PDB entry 4NT6 | X-ray diffraction, 1.84 A resolution | chains A and C of the 3 polymer chains in the assembly

Chain A:
Protein: HLA class I histocompatibility antigen, Cw-8 alpha chain
Organism: Homo sapiens
UniProtKB: P30505 (1C08_HUMAN); residues 2-274 here correspond to UniProt positions 26-298 (UniProt number = residue number + 24)
Amino-acid sequence (274 residues; row label = number of the first residue in the row):
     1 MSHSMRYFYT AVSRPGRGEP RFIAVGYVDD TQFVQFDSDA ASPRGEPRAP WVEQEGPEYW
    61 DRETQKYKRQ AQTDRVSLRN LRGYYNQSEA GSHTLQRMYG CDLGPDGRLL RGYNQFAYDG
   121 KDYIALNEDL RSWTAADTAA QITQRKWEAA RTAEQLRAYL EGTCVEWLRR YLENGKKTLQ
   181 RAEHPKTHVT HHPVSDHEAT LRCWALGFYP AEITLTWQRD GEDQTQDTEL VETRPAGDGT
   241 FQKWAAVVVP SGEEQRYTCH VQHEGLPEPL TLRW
Disulfide bonds: Cys101-Cys164, Cys203-Cys259
Differences from the reference sequence: expression tag (1)
From the paper describing this entry:
  - specificity-determining residues: Ser77, Asn80, Leu95, Phe116

Chain C:
Protein: Matrix protein 1
UniProtKB: D9J353 (D9J353_9INFA); residues 1-9 here correspond to UniProt positions 2-10 (UniProt number = residue number + 1)
Amino-acid sequence (9 residues; numbered 1 to 9; the number before each row is that of its first residue):
     1 GILGFVFTL

How chain A and chain C interact:
Pairs across the interface - 41 pairs, chain A then chain C:
  Met5(A) - Gly1(C)
  Tyr7(A) - Gly1(C)  hydrogen bond (side chain-backbone)
  Tyr7(A) - Ile2(C)  hydrophobic
  Tyr9(A) - Ile2(C)
  Glu63(A) - Gly1(C)
  Glu63(A) - Ile2(C)  hydrogen bond (side chain-backbone)
  Lys66(A) - Gly1(C)
  Lys66(A) - Ile2(C)  hydrogen bond (side chain-backbone)
  Lys66(A) - Gly4(C)
  Tyr67(A) - Ile2(C)
  Gln70(A) - Val6(C)
  Thr73(A) - Val6(C)
  Thr73(A) - Phe7(C)
  Thr73(A) - Thr8(C)
  Val76(A) - Thr8(C)
  Ser77(A) - Thr8(C)
  Ser77(A) - Leu9(C)  hydrogen bond (side chain-backbone)
  Asn80(A) - Thr8(C)
  Asn80(A) - Leu9(C)  hydrogen bond (side chain-backbone)
  Tyr84(A) - Leu9(C)  hydrogen bond (side chain-backbone)
  Leu95(A) - Leu9(C)  hydrophobic
  Arg97(A) - Phe7(C)
  Tyr99(A) - Ile2(C)
  Tyr99(A) - Leu3(C)  hydrogen bond (side chain-backbone)
  Phe116(A) - Leu9(C)  hydrophobic
  Tyr123(A) - Leu9(C)  hydrophobic
  Thr143(A) - Leu9(C)  hydrogen bond (side chain-backbone)
  Lys146(A) - Thr8(C)  hydrogen bond
  Lys146(A) - Leu9(C)  hydrogen bond (side chain-backbone)
  Trp147(A) - Phe7(C)  hydrophobic
  Trp147(A) - Thr8(C)  hydrogen bond (side chain-backbone)
  Trp147(A) - Leu9(C)  hydrophobic
  Thr152(A) - Phe7(C)
  Gln155(A) - Phe5(C)
  Leu156(A) - Leu3(C)  hydrophobic
  Leu156(A) - Phe7(C)  hydrophobic
  Tyr159(A) - Gly1(C)  hydrogen bond (side chain-backbone)
  Tyr159(A) - Ile2(C)
  Tyr159(A) - Leu3(C)
  Trp167(A) - Gly1(C)
  Tyr171(A) - Gly1(C)  hydrogen bond (side chain-backbone)
Other interface residues (no listed pair), chain A (30 interface residues in all): Tyr59, Arg62, Arg69, Leu81
The authors on this interface:
  - pairs named by the authors: Tyr7(A)-Ile2(C), Tyr9(A)-Ile2(C), Glu63(A)-Ile2(C) (hydrogen bond), Lys66(A)-Ile2(C) (hydrogen bond), Tyr67(A)-Ile2(C), Ser77(A)-Leu9(C), Asn80(A)-Leu9(C), Leu81(A)-Leu9(C), Tyr84(A)-Leu9(C), Leu95(A)-Leu9(C), Tyr99(A)-Ile2(C), Phe116(A)-Leu9(C) (hydrophobic contact), Tyr123(A)-Leu9(C), Thr143(A)-Leu9(C), Lys146(A)-Leu9(C), Trp147(A)-Leu9(C), Tyr159(A)-Ile2(C)

Summary:
Chain A and chain C form an interface of 30 and 9 residues respectively; the contacts include 13 hydrogen
bonds. Polar contacts include Tyr7(A)-Gly1(C), Glu63(A)-Ile2(C) and Lys66(A)-Ile2(C). The paper describes
contacts between Tyr7(A) and Ile2(C), Tyr9(A) and Ile2(C) and Tyr67(A) and Ile2(C) among others; hydrogen
bonds between Glu63(A) and Ile2(C) and Lys66(A) and Ile2(C); a hydrophobic contact between Phe116(A) and
Leu9(C). The paper reports specificity determinants Ser77(A), Asn80(A) and Leu95(A) among others.
Here chain A is HLA class I histocompatibility antigen, Cw-8 alpha chain (Homo sapiens) and chain C is Matrix
protein 1. Entry 4NT6 (HLA-C*0801 Crystal Structure) was determined by X-ray diffraction.
